PDB entry 6XLM | electron microscopy, 3.20 A resolution | chains C and D of the 9 polymer chains in the assembly

# Chain C
Name: DNA-directed RNA polymerase subunit beta
Organism: Escherichia coli O157:H7
Notes: EC 2.7.7.6
Reference sequence: B7MIX3 (RPOB_ECO45); numbering as in UniProt (aligned over 1-1342)
Sequence (1342 residues; numbered 1 to 1342; the number before each row is that of its first residue):
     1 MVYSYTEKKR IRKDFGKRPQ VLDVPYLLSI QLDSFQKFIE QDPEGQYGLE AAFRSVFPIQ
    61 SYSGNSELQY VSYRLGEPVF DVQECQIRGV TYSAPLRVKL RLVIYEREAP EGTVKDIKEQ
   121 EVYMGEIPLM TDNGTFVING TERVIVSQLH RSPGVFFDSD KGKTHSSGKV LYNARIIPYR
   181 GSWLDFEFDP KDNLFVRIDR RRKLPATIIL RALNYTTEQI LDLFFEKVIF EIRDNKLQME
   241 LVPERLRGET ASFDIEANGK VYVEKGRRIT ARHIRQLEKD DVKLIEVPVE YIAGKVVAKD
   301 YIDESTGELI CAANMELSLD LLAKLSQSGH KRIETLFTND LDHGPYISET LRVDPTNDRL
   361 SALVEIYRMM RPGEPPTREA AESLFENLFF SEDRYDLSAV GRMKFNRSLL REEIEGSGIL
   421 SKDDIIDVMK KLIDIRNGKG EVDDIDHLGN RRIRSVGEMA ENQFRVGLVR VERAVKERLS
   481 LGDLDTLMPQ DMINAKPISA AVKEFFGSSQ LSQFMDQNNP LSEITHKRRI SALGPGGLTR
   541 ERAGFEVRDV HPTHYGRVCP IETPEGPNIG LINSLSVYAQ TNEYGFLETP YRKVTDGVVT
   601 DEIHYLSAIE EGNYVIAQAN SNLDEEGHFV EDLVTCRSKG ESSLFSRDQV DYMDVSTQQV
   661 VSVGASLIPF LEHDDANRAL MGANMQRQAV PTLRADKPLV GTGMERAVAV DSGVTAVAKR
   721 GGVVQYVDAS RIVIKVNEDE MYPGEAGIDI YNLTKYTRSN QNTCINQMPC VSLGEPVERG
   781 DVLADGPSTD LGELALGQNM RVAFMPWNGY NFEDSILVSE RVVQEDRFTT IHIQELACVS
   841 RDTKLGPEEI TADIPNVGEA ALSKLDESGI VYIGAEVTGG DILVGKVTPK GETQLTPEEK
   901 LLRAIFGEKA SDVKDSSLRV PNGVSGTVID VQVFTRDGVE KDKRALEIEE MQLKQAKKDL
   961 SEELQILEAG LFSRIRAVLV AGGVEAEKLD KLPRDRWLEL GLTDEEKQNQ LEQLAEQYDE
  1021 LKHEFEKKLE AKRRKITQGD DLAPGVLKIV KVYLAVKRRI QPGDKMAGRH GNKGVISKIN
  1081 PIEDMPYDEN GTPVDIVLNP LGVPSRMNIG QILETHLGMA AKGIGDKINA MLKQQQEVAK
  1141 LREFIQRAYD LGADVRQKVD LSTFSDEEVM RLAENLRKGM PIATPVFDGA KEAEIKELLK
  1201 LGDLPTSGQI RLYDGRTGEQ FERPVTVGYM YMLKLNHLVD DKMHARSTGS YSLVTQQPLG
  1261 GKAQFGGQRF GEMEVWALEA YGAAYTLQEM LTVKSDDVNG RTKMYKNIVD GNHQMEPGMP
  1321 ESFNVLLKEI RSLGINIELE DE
Unresolved in the structure: 1-2, 1342
Swiss-Prot annotation at these positions:
  - modified residue (N6-acetyllysine): Lys1022, Lys1200

# Chain D
Name: DNA-directed RNA polymerase subunit beta'
Organism: Escherichia coli O157:H7
Notes: EC 2.7.7.6
Reference sequence: P0A8T8 (RPOC_ECO57); residues 1-1407 here = UniProt positions 1-1407
Sequence (1407 residues; row label = number of the first residue in the row):
     1 MKDLLKFLKA QTKTEEFDAI KIALASPDMI RSWSFGEVKK PETINYRTFK PERDGLFCAR
    61 IFGPVKDYEC LCGKYKRLKH RGVICEKCGV EVTQTKVRRE RMGHIELASP TAHIWFLKSL
   121 PSRIGLLLDM PLRDIERVLY FESYVVIEGG MTNLERQQIL TEEQYLDALE EFGDEFDAKM
   181 GAEAIQALLK SMDLEQECEQ LREELNETNS ETKRKKLTKR IKLLEAFVQS GNKPEWMILT
   241 VLPVLPPDLR PLVPLDGGRF ATSDLNDLYR RVINRNNRLK RLLDLAAPDI IVRNEKRMLQ
   301 EAVDALLDNG RRGRAITGSN KRPLKSLADM IKGKQGRFRQ NLLGKRVDYS GRSVITVGPY
   361 LRLHQCGLPK KMALELFKPF IYGKLELRGL ATTIKAAKKM VEREEAVVWD ILDEVIREHP
   421 VLLNRAPTLH RLGIQAFEPV LIEGKAIQLH PLVCAAYNAD FDGDQMAVHV PLTLEAQLEA
   481 RALMMSTNNI LSPANGEPII VPSQDVVLGL YYMTRDCVNA KGEGMVLTGP KEAERLYRSG
   541 LASLHARVKV RITEYEKDAN GELVAKTSLK DTTVGRAILW MIVPKGLPYS IVNQALGKKA
   601 ISKMLNTCYR ILGLKPTVIF ADQIMYTGFA YAARSGASVG IDDMVIPEKK HEIISEAEAE
   661 VAEIQEQFQS GLVTAGERYN KVIDIWAAAN DRVSKAMMDN LQTETVINRD GQEEKQVSFN
   721 SIYMMADSGA RGSAAQIRQL AGMRGLMAKP DGSIIETPIT ANFREGLNVL QYFISTHGAR
   781 KGLADTALKT ANSGYLTRRL VDVAQDLVVT EDDCGTHEGI MMTPVIEGGD VKEPLRDRVL
   841 GRVTAEDVLK PGTADILVPR NTLLHEQWCD LLEENSVDAV KVRSVVSCDT DFGVCAHCYG
   901 RDLARGHIIN KGEAIGVIAA QSIGEPGTQL TMRTFHIGGA ASRAAAESSI QVKNKGSIKL
   961 SNVKSVVNSS GKLVITSRNT ELKLIDEFGR TKESYKVPYG AVLAKGDGEQ VAGGETVANW
  1021 DPHTMPVITE VSGFVRFTDM IDGQTITRQT DELTGLSSLV VLDSAERTAG GKDLRPALKI
  1081 VDAQGNDVLI PGTDMPAQYF LPGKAIVQLE DGVQISSGDT LARIPQESGG TKDITGGLPR
  1141 VADLFEARRP KEPAILAEIS GIVSFGKETK GKRRLVITPV DGSDPYEEMI PKWRQLNVFE
  1201 GERVERGDVI SDGPEAPHDI LRLRGVHAVT RYIVNEVQDV YRLQGVKIND KHIEVIVRQM
  1261 LRKATIVNAG SSDFLEGEQV EYSRVKIANR ELEANGKVGA TYSRDLLGIT KASLATESFI
  1321 SAASFQETTR VLTEAAVAGK RDELRGLKEN VIVGRLIPAG TGYAYHQDRM RRRAAGEAPA
  1381 APQVTAEDAS ASLAELLNAG LGGSDNE
Unresolved in the structure: 1-15, 933-947, 1127-1135, 1376-1407
Swiss-Prot annotation at these positions:
  - binding site (Zn(2+)): Cys70, Cys72, Cys85, Cys88, Cys814, Cys888, Cys895, Cys898
  - binding site (Mg(2+)): Asp460, Asp462, Asp464
  - modified residue: Lys972 (N6-acetyllysine)

# Chain C / chain D interface
Contacting residue pairs (357):
  Phe545(C) - Ala784(D)
  Phe545(C) - Asp785(D)
  Phe545(C) - Leu788(D)  hydrophobic
  Arg548(C) - Arg780(D)  hydrogen bond (backbone-side chain)
  Asp549(C) - Pro750(D)
  Asp549(C) - His777(D)
  Val550(C) - Pro750(D)
  Val550(C) - Phe773(D)  hydrophobic
  Val550(C) - Thr776(D)
  Val550(C) - His777(D)  hydrogen bond (backbone-side chain)
  His551(C) - Phe773(D)
  Tyr555(C) - Val769(D)
  Tyr555(C) - Phe773(D)
  Cys559(C) - Arg780(D)  hydrogen bond (backbone-side chain)
  Pro560(C) - Phe773(D)  hydrophobic
  Pro560(C) - Thr776(D)
  Pro560(C) - Arg780(D)  hydrogen bond (backbone-side chain)
  Ile561(C) - Tyr772(D)  hydrophobic
  Ile561(C) - Thr776(D)
  Thr563(C) - Arg780(D)
  Glu565(C) - Leu783(D)
  Gly566(C) - Ala787(D)
  Ile569(C) - Leu783(D)  hydrophobic
  Gly570(C) - Arg780(D)
  Asn573(C) - Arg780(D)  hydrogen bond
  Gln618(C) - Val769(D)
  Asn620(C) - Asn768(D)
  Asn620(C) - Val769(D)
  Thr635(C) - Leu770(D)
  Glu641(C) - Lys749(D)  salt bridge
  Ser642(C) - Leu770(D)
  Val660(C) - Val769(D)  hydrophobic
  Val660(C) - Phe773(D)  hydrophobic
  Leu671(C) - Tyr772(D)
  Glu672(C) - Gly766(D)
  Glu672(C) - Leu767(D)  hydrogen bond (backbone-backbone)
  His673(C) - Phe763(D)  hydrogen bond (side chain-backbone)
  His673(C) - Arg764(D)  hydrogen bond (side chain-backbone)
  His673(C) - Glu765(D)  hydrogen bond (side chain-backbone)
  Asp674(C) - Phe763(D)
  Asp674(C) - Tyr772(D)  hydrogen bond (backbone-side chain)
  Asp675(C) - Phe763(D)
  Ala676(C) - Tyr772(D)
  Ala676(C) - Ala779(D)  hydrophobic
  Asn677(C) - Ala779(D)
  Asn677(C) - Leu783(D)
  Ala679(C) - Tyr772(D)
  Leu680(C) - Leu783(D)  hydrophobic
  Phe804(C) - Ala637(D)
  Phe804(C) - Ser638(D)  hydrogen bond (backbone-side chain)
  Met805(C) - Ala633(D)
  Met805(C) - Gly636(D)
  Met805(C) - Ala637(D)
  Pro806(C) - Asp505(D)
  Pro806(C) - Ala632(D)
  Pro806(C) - Ala633(D)
  Pro806(C) - Ala637(D)
  Asn808(C) - Pro359(D)
  Asn808(C) - Phe629(D)
  Asn808(C) - Ala630(D)
  Asn808(C) - Ala633(D)
  Gly809(C) - Val357(D)
  Gly809(C) - Pro359(D)
  Gly809(C) - Phe629(D)
  Tyr810(C) - Pro359(D)
  Tyr810(C) - Tyr360(D)
  Asn811(C) - Asp505(D)
  Phe812(C) - Val357(D)
  Phe812(C) - Pro451(D)  hydrophobic
  Phe812(C) - Phe461(D)
  Phe812(C) - Ser503(D)
  Phe812(C) - Asp505(D)
  Phe812(C) - Phe629(D)  hydrophobic
  Glu813(C) - Ala459(D)
  Glu813(C) - Asp460(D)
  Glu813(C) - Phe461(D)  hydrogen bond (backbone-backbone)
  Glu813(C) - Gln504(D)
  Asp814(C) - Phe461(D)
  Asp814(C) - Asp462(D)
  Ser815(C) - Val357(D)
  Ser815(C) - Phe461(D)
  Arg841(C) - Asp256(D)  salt bridge
  Lys844(C) - Phe49(D)
  Gln894(C) - Lys76(D)
  Gln894(C) - Arg77(D)
  Pro1062(C) - Ala446(D)
  Gly1063(C) - Val354(D)
  Lys1065(C) - Asp462(D)
  Lys1073(C) - Asp462(D)
  Val1075(C) - Thr356(D)
  Val1075(C) - Phe461(D)  hydrogen bond (backbone-backbone)
  Val1075(C) - Gly463(D)
  Ile1076(C) - Thr356(D)
  Asn1099(C) - Asp505(D)  hydrogen bond
  Pro1100(C) - Ala637(D)
  Pro1100(C) - Val639(D)  hydrophobic
  Pro1100(C) - Met725(D)  hydrophobic
  Leu1101(C) - Gln504(D)
  Leu1101(C) - Asp505(D)
  Leu1101(C) - Leu508(D)  hydrophobic
  Leu1101(C) - Met725(D)  hydrophobic
  Leu1101(C) - Ala730(D)  hydrophobic
  Leu1101(C) - Arg731(D)
  Val1103(C) - Val639(D)  hydrophobic
  Pro1104(C) - Ile722(D)  hydrophobic
  Pro1104(C) - Met725(D)  hydrophobic
  Pro1104(C) - Gln736(D)
  Pro1104(C) - Leu740(D)  hydrophobic
  Ser1105(C) - Arg731(D)  hydrogen bond
  Ser1105(C) - Gln736(D)
  Arg1106(C) - Arg731(D)
  Met1107(C) - Gln736(D)
  Met1107(C) - Gln739(D)
  Met1107(C) - Leu740(D)  hydrophobic
  Met1107(C) - Phe763(D)  hydrophobic
  Ile1109(C) - Ile641(D)  hydrophobic
  Ile1109(C) - Met644(D)  hydrophobic
  Ile1109(C) - Leu740(D)  hydrophobic
  Ile1109(C) - Phe763(D)  hydrophobic
  Ile1112(C) - Val639(D)
  Ile1112(C) - Gly640(D)
  Ile1112(C) - Ile641(D)
  Leu1113(C) - Ile641(D)  hydrophobic
  His1116(C) - Gly640(D)
  His1116(C) - Ile641(D)  hydrogen bond (side chain-backbone)
  Phe1187(C) - Leu767(D)
  Phe1187(C) - Tyr772(D)  hydrophobic
  Glu1192(C) - Arg764(D)  salt bridge
  Lys1196(C) - Asp642(D)  salt bridge
  Ser1207(C) - Asp642(D)
  Gln1209(C) - Gly640(D)
  Gln1209(C) - Asp643(D)
  Glu1219(C) - Arg634(D)  salt bridge
  Phe1221(C) - Ala633(D)
  Glu1222(C) - Tyr512(D)  hydrogen bond
  Glu1222(C) - Tyr537(D)  hydrogen bond
  Glu1222(C) - Arg634(D)
  Glu1222(C) - Ser635(D)
  Arg1223(C) - Tyr512(D)
  Arg1223(C) - Ser635(D)  hydrogen bond (backbone-backbone)
  Arg1223(C) - Gly636(D)
  Arg1223(C) - Ala637(D)
  Arg1223(C) - Phe719(D)  hydrogen bond (side chain-backbone)
  Arg1223(C) - Ser721(D)
  Pro1224(C) - Gly636(D)
  Pro1224(C) - Ser638(D)
  Val1225(C) - Gly636(D)
  Val1225(C) - Ser638(D)
  Thr1226(C) - Ser638(D)  hydrogen bond (backbone-side chain)
  Thr1226(C) - Val639(D)  hydrogen bond (side chain-backbone)
  Thr1226(C) - Gly640(D)
  Val1239(C) - Val354(D)  hydrophobic
  Val1239(C) - Lys445(D)
  Asp1240(C) - Lys445(D)  salt bridge
  Lys1242(C) - Arg352(D)
  Lys1242(C) - Val354(D)
  Lys1242(C) - Gln465(D)
  Met1243(C) - Arg352(D)
  Met1243(C) - Ser353(D)
  Met1243(C) - Met372(D)  hydrophobic
  Met1243(C) - Lys445(D)
  His1244(C) - Gly351(D)
  His1244(C) - Arg352(D)  hydrogen bond (backbone-backbone)
  His1244(C) - Met372(D)
  Ala1245(C) - Ser350(D)
  Ala1245(C) - Gly351(D)
  Ala1245(C) - Met372(D)
  Ala1245(C) - Glu375(D)
  Ala1245(C) - Leu376(D)  hydrophobic
  Arg1246(C) - Asp348(D)  salt bridge
  Arg1246(C) - Tyr349(D)  hydrogen bond (backbone-backbone)
  Arg1246(C) - Ser350(D)  hydrogen bond (backbone-backbone)
  Ser1247(C) - Asp348(D)
  Ser1247(C) - Tyr349(D)  hydrogen bond (backbone-backbone)
  Ser1247(C) - Glu375(D)  hydrogen bond (backbone-backbone)
  Ser1247(C) - Leu376(D)
  Ser1247(C) - Lys378(D)
  Thr1248(C) - Asp348(D)
  Thr1248(C) - Tyr349(D)
  Tyr1251(C) - Asp348(D)  hydrogen bond
  Leu1253(C) - Arg99(D)  hydrogen bond (backbone-side chain)
  Leu1253(C) - Pro251(D)  hydrophobic
  Val1254(C) - Arg99(D)  hydrogen bond (backbone-side chain)
  Val1254(C) - Leu249(D)
  Val1254(C) - Pro251(D)
  Val1254(C) - Arg337(D)
  Gln1256(C) - Arg99(D)
  Gln1257(C) - Asn341(D)  hydrogen bond (side chain-backbone)
  Gln1257(C) - Lys345(D)
  Gln1257(C) - Arg346(D)
  Pro1258(C) - Arg346(D)
  Pro1258(C) - Asp348(D)
  Leu1259(C) - Arg346(D)
  Gly1260(C) - Arg346(D)  hydrogen bond (backbone-side chain)
  Phe1265(C) - Glu375(D)
  Gly1267(C) - Arg346(D)  hydrogen bond (backbone-side chain)
  Gly1267(C) - Val347(D)
  Gly1267(C) - Ser350(D)
  Gln1268(C) - Arg346(D)
  Gln1268(C) - Val347(D)  hydrogen bond (backbone-backbone)
  Gln1268(C) - Ser350(D)  hydrogen bond (backbone-side chain)
  Gln1268(C) - Gly351(D)
  Gln1268(C) - Arg352(D)
  Arg1269(C) - Arg339(D)  hydrogen bond (side chain-backbone)
  Arg1269(C) - Gln340(D)  hydrogen bond (side chain-backbone)
  Arg1269(C) - Gly344(D)  hydrogen bond (side chain-backbone)
  Arg1269(C) - Lys345(D)
  Arg1269(C) - Arg346(D)
  Phe1270(C) - Gly344(D)
  Phe1270(C) - Lys345(D)  hydrogen bond (backbone-backbone)
  Phe1270(C) - Val347(D)  hydrophobic
  Phe1270(C) - Ile434(D)  hydrophobic
  Phe1270(C) - His469(D)
  Glu1272(C) - Leu343(D)
  Glu1272(C) - Arg798(D)  salt bridge
  Met1273(C) - Thr428(D)
  Glu1274(C) - Asn424(D)
  Glu1274(C) - Thr428(D)  hydrogen bond
  Glu1274(C) - Ile434(D)
  Val1275(C) - Leu343(D)
  Trp1276(C) - Arg798(D)
  Trp1276(C) - Val801(D)
  Trp1276(C) - Val917(D)
  Trp1276(C) - Gln921(D)  hydrogen bond (backbone-side chain)
  Ala1277(C) - Thr428(D)
  Ala1277(C) - Gln921(D)
  Leu1278(C) - Met484(D)  hydrophobic
  Glu1279(C) - Ala914(D)
  Glu1279(C) - Val917(D)
  Glu1279(C) - Leu1347(D)
  Glu1279(C) - Val1351(D)
  Ala1280(C) - Arg431(D)
  Ala1280(C) - Glu913(D)
  Ala1280(C) - Ile918(D)
  Ala1280(C) - Gln921(D)
  Tyr1281(C) - Arg431(D)  hydrogen bond (side chain-backbone)
  Tyr1281(C) - Leu432(D)
  Tyr1281(C) - Ile434(D)  hydrogen bond (side chain-backbone)
  Tyr1281(C) - Gln435(D)
  Tyr1281(C) - Leu483(D)
  Tyr1281(C) - Met484(D)  hydrophobic
  Tyr1281(C) - Asn489(D)  hydrogen bond
  Gly1282(C) - Leu483(D)
  Gly1282(C) - Gly1360(D)
  Gly1282(C) - Thr1361(D)  hydrogen bond (backbone-backbone)
  Ala1283(C) - Glu479(D)
  Ala1283(C) - Leu483(D)  hydrophobic
  Ala1283(C) - Met484(D)  hydrophobic
  Ala1284(C) - Glu479(D)
  Ala1284(C) - Leu1356(D)
  Ala1284(C) - Ile1357(D)  hydrophobic
  Ala1284(C) - Thr1361(D)  hydrogen bond (backbone-side chain)
  Ala1284(C) - Gly1362(D)
  Tyr1285(C) - Glu475(D)
  Tyr1285(C) - Glu479(D)  hydrogen bond (backbone-side chain)
  Tyr1285(C) - Leu1356(D)  hydrophobic
  Tyr1285(C) - Thr1361(D)
  Thr1286(C) - Leu422(D)
  Thr1286(C) - Ala476(D)
  Thr1286(C) - Glu479(D)  hydrogen bond (backbone-side chain)
  Leu1287(C) - Ile1357(D)  hydrophobic
  Gln1288(C) - Gly1354(D)
  Gln1288(C) - Leu1356(D)
  Glu1289(C) - Val470(D)
  Glu1289(C) - Pro471(D)
  Glu1289(C) - Leu472(D)  hydrogen bond (side chain-backbone)
  Glu1289(C) - Thr473(D)  hydrogen bond (side chain-backbone)
  Glu1289(C) - Ala476(D)
  Met1290(C) - Val347(D)
  Met1290(C) - Leu422(D)  hydrophobic
  Met1290(C) - His469(D)
  Leu1291(C) - Lys345(D)  hydrogen bond (backbone-side chain)
  Leu1291(C) - Val1351(D)
  Thr1292(C) - Gly1354(D)
  Lys1294(C) - Asp348(D)
  Lys1294(C) - Val470(D)  hydrogen bond (side chain-backbone)
  Lys1294(C) - Leu472(D)
  Ser1295(C) - Lys345(D)
  Ser1295(C) - Arg346(D)
  Asp1296(C) - Lys345(D)  salt bridge
  Met1304(C) - Thr473(D)
  Tyr1305(C) - Tyr349(D)
  Tyr1305(C) - Pro379(D)  hydrophobic
  Tyr1305(C) - Tyr382(D)
  Ile1308(C) - Pro379(D)  hydrophobic
  Ile1308(C) - Phe380(D)
  Val1309(C) - Gly383(D)
  Val1309(C) - Glu386(D)
  His1313(C) - Phe380(D)
  His1313(C) - Leu472(D)
  His1313(C) - Thr473(D)
  His1313(C) - Leu474(D)  hydrogen bond (backbone-backbone)
  His1313(C) - Gln477(D)  hydrogen bond
  Met1315(C) - Thr473(D)
  Met1319(C) - Phe17(D)  hydrophobic
  Met1319(C) - Val1353(D)
  Pro1320(C) - Lys345(D)
  Pro1320(C) - Val1353(D)
  Pro1320(C) - Gly1354(D)
  Glu1321(C) - Arg99(D)  salt bridge
  Ser1322(C) - Asn341(D)  hydrogen bond (side chain-backbone)
  Ser1322(C) - Leu342(D)
  Phe1323(C) - Ile20(D)  hydrophobic
  Phe1323(C) - Leu342(D)  hydrophobic
  Phe1323(C) - Ile1352(D)  hydrophobic
  Phe1323(C) - Val1353(D)  hydrophobic
  Val1325(C) - Arg99(D)
  Val1325(C) - Leu249(D)  hydrophobic
  Val1325(C) - Arg337(D)
  Leu1326(C) - Ile331(D)  hydrophobic
  Leu1326(C) - Arg337(D)
  Leu1326(C) - Phe338(D)  hydrophobic
  Leu1326(C) - Leu342(D)  hydrophobic
  Lys1328(C) - Glu100(D)
  Lys1328(C) - Leu245(D)
  Lys1328(C) - Leu249(D)
  Glu1329(C) - Leu245(D)
  Glu1329(C) - Met330(D)
  Glu1329(C) - Ile331(D)
  Glu1329(C) - Arg337(D)  salt bridge
  Arg1331(C) - Trp33(D)
  Arg1331(C) - Met102(D)
  Arg1331(C) - Pro243(D)
  Ser1332(C) - Met102(D)
  Ser1332(C) - Pro243(D)
  Ser1332(C) - Leu245(D)
  Ser1332(C) - Tyr269(D)  hydrogen bond
  Ser1332(C) - Leu327(D)
  Leu1333(C) - Trp115(D)  hydrophobic
  Leu1333(C) - Pro243(D)
  Leu1333(C) - Leu307(D)  hydrophobic
  Leu1333(C) - Leu327(D)  hydrophobic
  Gly1334(C) - Leu24(D)
  Gly1334(C) - Ala25(D)  hydrogen bond (backbone-backbone)
  Gly1334(C) - His113(D)  hydrogen bond (backbone-side chain)
  Ile1335(C) - Ile22(D)  hydrophobic
  Ile1335(C) - Ala23(D)
  Ile1335(C) - Trp115(D)  hydrophobic
  Asn1336(C) - Lys21(D)
  Asn1336(C) - Ile22(D)
  Asn1336(C) - Ala23(D)  hydrogen bond (backbone-backbone)
  Asn1336(C) - Met29(D)
  Asn1336(C) - Trp33(D)
  Ile1337(C) - Ile20(D)  hydrophobic
  Ile1337(C) - Lys21(D)
  Glu1338(C) - Ile20(D)
  Glu1338(C) - Lys21(D)  hydrogen bond (backbone-backbone)
  Leu1339(C) - Phe17(D)  hydrophobic
  Leu1339(C) - Ala19(D)
  Leu1339(C) - Ile20(D)  hydrophobic
  Glu1340(C) - Phe17(D)
  Glu1340(C) - Asp18(D)  hydrogen bond (backbone-backbone)
  Glu1340(C) - Ala19(D)  hydrogen bond (backbone-backbone)
  Glu1340(C) - Lys21(D)
  Glu1340(C) - Arg1341(D)  salt bridge
  Asp1341(C) - Glu16(D)
  Asp1341(C) - Asp18(D)
Interface residues without a listed pair, chain C (163 interface residues in all): Ser166, Pro552, His554, Cys636, Arg637, Thr657, Trp807, Leu895, Pro897, Gln1061, Gly1074, Ser1077, Gly1249, Thr1255, Gly1271, Gly1318, Ile1330
Interface residues without a listed pair, chain D (187 interface residues in all): Phe116, Leu239, Pro246, Asp248, Ile355, Lys371, Ile394, Ala426, Pro427, Leu429, His430, Gln448, Ala467, Arg538, Leu544, Asn720, Met724, Gly732, Arg744, Thr757, Ile774, Thr797, Asp802, Lys1151, Leu1332, Ala1336, Arg1355, Ala1359

# Overview
163 residues of chain C face 187 of chain D across their interface, with 62 hydrogen bonds and 12 salt
bridges. Polar contacts include Glu641(C)-Lys749(D), Arg841(C)-Asp256(D) and Glu1192(C)-Arg764(D). Curated
annotation (UniProt) lists 8 Zn2+-binding residues and 3 Mg2+-binding residues on chain D.
Here chain C is DNA-directed RNA polymerase subunit beta and chain D is DNA-directed RNA polymerase subunit
beta', both from Escherichia coli O157:H7. Entry 6XLM (Cryo-EM structure of E.coli RNAP-DNA elongation complex
1 (RDe1) in EcmrR-dependent transcription) was determined by electron microscopy together with 6XL5, 6XL6,
6XL9, 6XLA, 6XLJ, 6XLK, 6XLL and 6XLN from the same study.
